8SGN - chains L and H of the 3 polymer chains in the assembly; structure by X-ray diffraction, 2.20 A resolution.

[Chain L]
Molecule: Cy651H02 Fab light chain
From: Macaca fascicularis
Notes: antibody fragment or engineered binder
Amino-acid sequence (214 residues; row label = number of the first residue in the row; note: 1 number in that range is skipped by the numbering (no residue carries it; nothing is unmodelled there); a row labelled like 27A-27C holds insertion residues (27A, then the next letters in order)):
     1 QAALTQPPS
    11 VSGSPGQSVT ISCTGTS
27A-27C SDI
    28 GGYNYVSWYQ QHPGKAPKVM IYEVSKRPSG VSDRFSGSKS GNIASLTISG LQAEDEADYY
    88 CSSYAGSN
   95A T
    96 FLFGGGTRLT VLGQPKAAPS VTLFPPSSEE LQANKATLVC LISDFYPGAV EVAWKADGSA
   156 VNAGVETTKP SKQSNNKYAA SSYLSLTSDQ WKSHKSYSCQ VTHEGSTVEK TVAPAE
Disulfides: Cys-23/Cys-88, Cys-135/Cys-194

[Chain H]
Molecule: Cy651H02 Fab heavy chain
From: Macaca fascicularis
Notes: antibody fragment or engineered binder
Amino-acid sequence (223 residues; row label = number of the first residue in the row; a row labelled like 82A-82C holds insertion residues (82A, then the next letters in order)):
     1 QLQLQESGPG VVKPSETLSL TCTISGGSFS TYYWTWIRQP PGKGLEWVGY IG
   52A N
    53 GGRSLNYNPS LKSRITLSVD ASKNQFSLKV
82A-82C TSV
    83 TAADTAVYYC GRARGLRG
100A-100C NWF
   101 DVWGPGVLVT VSSASTKGPS VFPLAPSSRS TSESTAALGC LVKDYFPEPV TVSWNSGSLT
   161 SGVHTFPAVL QSSGLYSLSS VVTVPSSSLG TQTYVCNVNH KPSNTKVDKR VEIKTC
Not modelled in the structure: 127-131, 214-216
Disulfides: Cys-22/Cys-92, Cys-140/Cys-196

[How chain L and chain H interact]
Contacting residue pairs (66):
  Gln-1(L) / Pro-40(H)
  Gln-1(L) / Gly-44(H)  hydrogen bond (side chain-backbone)
  Gln-1(L) / Glu-46(H)
  Tyr-32(L) / Leu-98(H)
  Tyr-32(L) / Asn-100A(H)
  Ser-34(L) / Asn-100A(H)
  Tyr-36(L) / Phe-100C(H)
  Tyr-36(L) / Trp-103(H)  hydrophobic
  Gln-38(L) / Gln-39(H)  hydrogen bond
  Gln-38(L) / Tyr-91(H)
  Lys-42(L) / Tyr-91(H)
  Ala-43(L) / Tyr-91(H)  hydrophobic
  Ala-43(L) / Gly-104(H)
  Pro-44(L) / Leu-45(H)  hydrophobic
  Pro-44(L) / Trp-103(H)
  Val-46(L) / Trp-100B(H)
  Val-46(L) / Phe-100C(H)
  Tyr-49(L) / Trp-100B(H)
  Glu-50(L) / Asn-100A(H)  hydrogen bond
  Pro-55(L) / Trp-100B(H)  hydrophobic
  Tyr-87(L) / Gln-39(H)  hydrogen bond
  Tyr-87(L) / Lys-43(H)  hydrogen bond (side chain-backbone)
  Tyr-87(L) / Gly-44(H)
  Tyr-87(L) / Leu-45(H)
  Tyr-91(L) / Arg-99(H)
  Asn-95(L) / Trp-47(H)
  Asn-95(L) / Tyr-50(H)  hydrogen bond
  Asn-95(L) / Asn-58(H)
  Asn-95(L) / Arg-99(H)
  Thr-95A(L) / Trp-47(H)
  Thr-95A(L) / Pro-61(H)
  Phe-96(L) / Trp-47(H)
  Phe-96(L) / Tyr-50(H)  hydrophobic
  Phe-96(L) / Arg-99(H)
  Phe-96(L) / Gly-100(H)
  Phe-96(L) / Asn-100A(H)
  Phe-98(L) / Leu-45(H)
  Phe-98(L) / Trp-47(H)
  Phe-119(L) / Leu-124(H)
  Phe-119(L) / Ala-125(H)
  Phe-119(L) / Ala-137(H)
  Phe-119(L) / Val-181(H)  hydrophobic
  Ser-122(L) / Phe-122(H)
  Ser-122(L) / Pro-123(H)
  Glu-124(L) / Phe-122(H)
  Glu-124(L) / Pro-123(H)
  Glu-125(L) / Phe-122(H)
  Glu-125(L) / Lys-143(H)  salt bridge
  Lys-130(L) / Lys-143(H)
  Thr-132(L) / Leu-141(H)
  Val-134(L) / Ser-179(H)
  Leu-136(L) / Phe-166(H)  hydrophobic
  Leu-136(L) / Val-181(H)  hydrophobic
  Ile-137(L) / Phe-166(H)
  Glu-161(L) / Gln-171(H)
  Glu-161(L) / Ser-172(H)  hydrogen bond (side chain-backbone)
  Thr-163(L) / Val-169(H)
  Ser-166(L) / Pro-167(H)
  Gln-168(L) / His-164(H)
  Ala-174(L) / His-164(H)
  Ala-175(L) / Phe-166(H)
  Ser-176(L) / Pro-167(H)
  Tyr-178(L) / Leu-141(H)  hydrophobic
  Tyr-178(L) / Val-169(H)  hydrophobic
  Tyr-178(L) / Leu-178(H)
  Tyr-178(L) / Ser-179(H)  hydrogen bond
Other interface residues (no listed pair), chain L (40 interface residues in all): Ser-94, Thr-117, Pro-120, Ser-138, Thr-162
Other interface residues (no listed pair), chain H (42 interface residues in all): Ile-37, Tyr-59, Pro-126, Leu-138, Gly-139, Ala-168, Ser-177

[In short]
40 residues of chain L and 42 residues of chain H are in contact; the contacts include 8 hydrogen bonds and 1
salt bridge. Polar contacts include Glu-125(L)/Lys-143(H), Gln-1(L)/Gly-44(H) and Gln-38(L)/Gln-39(H).
Chain L is Cy651H02 Fab light chain and chain H is Cy651H02 Fab heavy chain, both from Macaca fascicularis;
the structure, Crystal structure of Epstein-Barr virus glycoprotein 350 (gp350) in complex with Cy651H02, a
monoclonal antibody isolated ..., was determined by X-ray diffraction (same publication as 8SEF, 8SGA, 8SGG,
8SIC and 8SM0).
